2B0E - chains D and B of the 4 polymer chains in the assembly; structure by X-ray diffraction, 1.90 A resolution.

[Chain D]
Molecule: 11-nt DNA strand
Sequence (11 nucleotides; row label = number of the first residue in the row):
     1 AAAGAAUTCT T

[Chain B]
Name: Type II restriction enzyme EcoRV
Source organism: Escherichia coli
Notes: EC 3.1.21.4
Reference sequence: P04390 (T2E5_ECOLI); residues 1-245 here correspond to UniProt positions 0-244 (UniProt number = residue number - 1)
Sequence (245 residues; numbered 1 to 245; the number before each row is that of its first residue):
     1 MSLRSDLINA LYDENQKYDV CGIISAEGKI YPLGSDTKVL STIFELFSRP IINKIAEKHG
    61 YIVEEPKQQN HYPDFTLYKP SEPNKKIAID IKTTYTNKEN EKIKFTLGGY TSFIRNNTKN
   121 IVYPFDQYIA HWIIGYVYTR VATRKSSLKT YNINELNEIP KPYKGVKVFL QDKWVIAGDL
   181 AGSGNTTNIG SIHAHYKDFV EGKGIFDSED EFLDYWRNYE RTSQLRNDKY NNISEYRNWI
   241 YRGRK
Unresolved in the structure: 1, 99-101, 142-146

[Chain D / chain B interface]
Pairs across the interface (30; chain D residue first):
  DG4(D) with Asn70(B), base contact; Lys119(B), phosphate contact
  DA5(D) with Asn70(B), hydrogen bond to the base; Thr111(B), hydrogen bond to the phosphate; Ser112(B), phosphate contact; Lys119(B), salt bridge to the phosphate; Asn120(B), sugar contact
  DA6(D) with Asn70(B), sugar contact; Gly109(B), phosphate contact; Ser112(B), hydrogen bond to the phosphate; Phe113(B), phosphate contact; Thr186(B), base contact
  DU7(D) with Asp90(B), phosphate contact; Lys92(B), salt bridge to the phosphate; Thr186(B), hydrogen bond to the base
  DT8(D) with Thr37(B), hydrogen bond to the phosphate; Ser41(B), sugar contact; Lys92(B), phosphate contact; Thr93(B), hydrogen bond to the phosphate; Thr106(B), hydrogen bond to the phosphate; Ser183(B), base contact; Thr186(B), hydrogen bond to the base; Asn188(B), base contact
  DC9(D) with Thr37(B), phosphate contact; Thr94(B), hydrogen bond to the phosphate; Tyr95(B), phosphate contact; Gly182(B), hydrogen bond to the base; Ser183(B), base contact
  DT10(D) with Tyr95(B), hydrogen bond to the phosphate; Lys104(B), base contact
Also at the interface, not in a pair above, chain B (23 interface residues in all): His71, Ile91, Gly108

[Summary]
7 residues of chain D and 23 residues of chain B are in contact, with 11 hydrogen bonds and 2 salt bridges.
Polar pairs include DA5(D)-Asn70(B), DU7(D)-Thr186(B) and DT8(D)-Thr186(B).
Chain D is an 11-nt DNA strand and chain B is Type II restriction enzyme EcoRV (Escherichia coli); the
structure, EcoRV Restriction Endonuclease/GAAUTC/Ca2+, was determined by X-ray diffraction, deposited together
with 2B0D.
